8VN1 - chains A and B of the 4 polymer chains in the assembly; structure by X-ray diffraction, 1.79 A resolution.

== Chain A ==
Molecule: Intron-encoded endonuclease I-PpoI
Source organism: Physarum polycephalum
Notes: EC 3.1.-.-
Reference sequence: Q94702 (PPO1_PHYPO); numbering as in UniProt (aligned over 2-163)
Chain sequence (162 residues; row label = number of the first residue in the row):
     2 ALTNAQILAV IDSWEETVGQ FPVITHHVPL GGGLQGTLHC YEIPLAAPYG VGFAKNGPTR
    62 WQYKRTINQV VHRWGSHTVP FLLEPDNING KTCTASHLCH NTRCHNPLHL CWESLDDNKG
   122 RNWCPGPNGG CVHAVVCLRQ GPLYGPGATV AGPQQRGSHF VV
Ion coordination: Zn2+ site 1: Cys41, Cys100, Cys105, His110; Mg2+: Asn119 (shared with 2 residues of chain D); Na+: Asn119 (shared with 2 residues of chain D); Zn2+ site 2: Cys125, Cys132, His134, Cys138
From the paper describing this entry:
  - mutagenesis - H78A/H98A, H98A: decreased catalytic activity
  - mutagenesis - H78A: unchanged catalytic activity
  - catalytic residues: His78, His98
  - mutagenesis - H98A: abolished binding to metal ion

== Chain B ==
Molecule: Intron-encoded endonuclease I-PpoI
Source organism: Physarum polycephalum
Notes: EC 3.1.-.-
Reference sequence: Q94702 (PPO1_PHYPO); residues 202-363 here correspond to UniProt positions 2-163 (UniProt number = residue number - 200)
Chain sequence (162 residues; row label = number of the first residue in the row):
   202 ALTNAQILAV IDSWEETVGQ FPVITHHVPL GGGLQGTLHC YEIPLAAPYG VGFAKNGPTR
   262 WQYKRTINQV VHRWGSHTVP FLLEPDNING KTCTASHLCH NTRCHNPLHL CWESLDDNKG
   322 RNWCPGPNGG CVHAVVCLRQ GPLYGPGATV AGPQQRGSHF VV
Ion coordination: Zn2+ site 1: Cys241, Cys300, Cys305, His310; Mg2+: Asn319 (shared with 2 residues of chain C); Na+: Asn319 (shared with 2 residues of chain C); Zn2+ site 2: Cys325, Cys332, His334, Cys338

== Interface between chain A and chain B ==
Contacting residue pairs (121):
  Leu9(A) - Arg357(B)
  Ile12(A) - Arg357(B)
  Asp13(A) - Arg357(B)  salt bridge
  Glu16(A) - Gln356(B)
  Glu16(A) - Arg357(B)  hydrogen bond (side chain-backbone)
  Glu16(A) - Gly358(B)  hydrogen bond (side chain-backbone)
  Glu16(A) - Phe361(B)
  Val19(A) - Phe361(B)  hydrophobic
  Gly20(A) - Phe361(B)
  Leu39(A) - Val363(B)
  His40(A) - Val362(B)
  His40(A) - Val363(B)  hydrogen bond (side chain-backbone)
  Tyr42(A) - His360(B)  hydrogen bond (side chain-backbone)
  Tyr42(A) - Phe361(B)
  Tyr42(A) - Val362(B)
  Phe82(A) - Ala352(B)  hydrophobic
  Phe82(A) - Gly353(B)
  Glu85(A) - Ala352(B)
  Glu85(A) - Gln355(B)
  Pro86(A) - Val351(B)
  Ile89(A) - Ala349(B)
  Ile89(A) - Val351(B)  hydrophobic
  Asn90(A) - Ala349(B)
  Cys94(A) - Val351(B)  hydrophobic
  Leu99(A) - Pro354(B)  hydrophobic
  Asn107(A) - Phe361(B)
  Asn107(A) - Val362(B)  hydrogen bond (side chain-backbone)
  Pro108(A) - Pro354(B)
  Pro108(A) - Gln355(B)  hydrogen bond (backbone-backbone)
  Pro108(A) - Phe361(B)  hydrophobic
  Leu109(A) - Pro354(B)
  Leu109(A) - Gln355(B)
  Leu109(A) - Gln356(B)
  Leu109(A) - Phe361(B)
  Leu109(A) - Val362(B)
  Leu109(A) - Val363(B)
  His110(A) - Val363(B)  hydrogen bond (side chain-backbone)
  Leu111(A) - Gly353(B)
  Leu111(A) - Pro354(B)
  Cys112(A) - Thr350(B)
  Cys112(A) - Ala352(B)
  Trp113(A) - Thr350(B)
  Trp113(A) - Val351(B)  hydrogen bond (backbone-backbone)
  Trp113(A) - Ala352(B)  hydrogen bond (backbone-backbone)
  Glu114(A) - Thr350(B)  hydrogen bond
  Asp117(A) - Trp324(B)  hydrogen bond (backbone-side chain)
  Asp117(A) - Leu344(B)
  Asp118(A) - Gly348(B)
  Asp118(A) - Ala349(B)  hydrogen bond (side chain-backbone)
  Lys120(A) - Trp324(B)
  Gly121(A) - Trp324(B)
  Arg122(A) - Thr350(B)  hydrogen bond
  Trp124(A) - Asp317(B)  hydrogen bond (side chain-backbone)
  Trp124(A) - Lys320(B)
  Trp124(A) - Gly321(B)
  Trp124(A) - Trp324(B)  hydrophobic
  Val133(A) - Tyr345(B)
  Val133(A) - Gly346(B)
  Val133(A) - Pro347(B)
  His134(A) - Pro347(B)
  Ala135(A) - Pro347(B)  hydrogen bond (backbone-backbone)
  Val136(A) - Thr350(B)
  Val136(A) - Pro354(B)
  Leu144(A) - Asp317(B)
  Tyr145(A) - Val333(B)
  Gly146(A) - Val333(B)
  Pro147(A) - Val333(B)
  Pro147(A) - His334(B)
  Pro147(A) - Ala335(B)  hydrogen bond (backbone-backbone)
  Gly148(A) - Asp318(B)
  Ala149(A) - Ile289(B)
  Ala149(A) - Asp318(B)  hydrogen bond (backbone-side chain)
  Thr150(A) - Cys312(B)
  Thr150(A) - Trp313(B)
  Thr150(A) - Glu314(B)  hydrogen bond
  Thr150(A) - Asp318(B)
  Thr150(A) - Arg322(B)  hydrogen bond
  Thr150(A) - Val336(B)
  Val151(A) - Glu285(B)
  Val151(A) - Pro286(B)  hydrophobic
  Val151(A) - Ile289(B)  hydrophobic
  Val151(A) - Cys294(B)  hydrophobic
  Val151(A) - Trp313(B)  hydrogen bond (backbone-backbone)
  Ala152(A) - Phe282(B)  hydrophobic
  Ala152(A) - Glu285(B)
  Ala152(A) - Cys312(B)
  Ala152(A) - Trp313(B)  hydrogen bond (backbone-backbone)
  Gly153(A) - Phe282(B)
  Gly153(A) - Leu311(B)
  Pro154(A) - Leu299(B)  hydrophobic
  Pro154(A) - Pro308(B)
  Pro154(A) - Leu309(B)
  Pro154(A) - Leu311(B)
  Pro154(A) - Val336(B)
  Gln155(A) - Pro308(B)  hydrogen bond (backbone-backbone)
  Gln155(A) - Leu309(B)
  Gln156(A) - Glu216(B)
  Gln156(A) - Leu309(B)
  Arg157(A) - Leu209(B)
  Arg157(A) - Ile212(B)
  Arg157(A) - Asp213(B)  salt bridge
  Arg157(A) - Glu216(B)  hydrogen bond (backbone-side chain)
  Gly158(A) - Glu216(B)  hydrogen bond (backbone-side chain)
  His160(A) - Glu216(B)
  His160(A) - Glu217(B)  salt bridge
  His160(A) - Tyr242(B)  hydrogen bond (backbone-side chain)
  Phe161(A) - Glu216(B)
  Phe161(A) - Val219(B)  hydrophobic
  Phe161(A) - Gly220(B)
  Phe161(A) - Tyr242(B)
  Phe161(A) - Asn307(B)
  Phe161(A) - Pro308(B)
  Phe161(A) - Leu309(B)
  Val162(A) - His240(B)
  Val162(A) - Tyr242(B)  hydrogen bond (backbone-side chain)
  Val162(A) - Asn307(B)  hydrogen bond (backbone-side chain)
  Val162(A) - Leu309(B)
  Val163(A) - Leu239(B)
  Val163(A) - His240(B)  hydrogen bond (backbone-side chain)
  Val163(A) - Leu309(B)
  Val163(A) - His310(B)  hydrogen bond (backbone-side chain)
Interface residues without a listed pair, chain A (57 interface residues in all): Glu17, Thr38, Asn88, Leu139
Interface residues without a listed pair, chain B (56 interface residues in all): Pro281, Asn290, Leu339

== Overview ==
Chain A and chain B form an interface of 57 and 56 residues respectively, with 29 hydrogen bonds and 3 salt
bridges. Polar pairs include Asp13(A)-Arg357(B), Arg157(A)-Asp213(B) and His160(A)-Glu217(B). Cys41(A),
Cys100(A), Cys105(A) and His110(A) form the Zn2+ site 1. From the paper: catalytic residues His78(A) and
His98(A); H78A/H98A and H98A of chain A reduce catalytic activity.
Both chains are Intron-encoded endonuclease I-PpoI (Physarum polycephalum). Entry 8VN1 (Homing endonuclease
I-PpoI-DNA complex:reaction at pH6.0 (K+ MES) with 500 uM Mg2+ for 160s) was determined by X-ray diffraction
(same publication as 8VMO, 8VMP, 8VMQ, 8VMR, 8VMS, 8VMT and 35 further entries).
